Entry 7UOJ (electron microscopy, 4.02 A resolution (low resolution: residue-level contacts below are approximate; hydrogen-bond / salt-bridge calls are withheld)); this record covers chains G and A of the 18 polymer chains in the assembly.

[Chain G (and A)]
Molecule: Envelope glycoprotein gp120
From: Human immunodeficiency virus 1
Notes: chain A of this document is another copy of the same molecule, construct and numbering; everything in this record applies to it too
UniProtKB: Q2N0S6 (Q2N0S6_9HIV1); the construct lacks a stretch of the UniProt sequence and is renumbered around it, so the offset changes along the chain: 31-141 = UniProt 30-140; 150-185 = UniProt 141-176; 188-309 = UniProt 187-308; 312-321 = UniProt 309-318; 2 more segments
Amino-acid sequence (481 residues; numbered 31 to 513 plus 11 insertion-coded residues; 13 numbers in that range are skipped by the numbering (no residue carries them; nothing is unmodelled there); the number before each row is that of its first residue; a row labelled like 185A-185J holds insertion residues (185A, then the next letters in order)):
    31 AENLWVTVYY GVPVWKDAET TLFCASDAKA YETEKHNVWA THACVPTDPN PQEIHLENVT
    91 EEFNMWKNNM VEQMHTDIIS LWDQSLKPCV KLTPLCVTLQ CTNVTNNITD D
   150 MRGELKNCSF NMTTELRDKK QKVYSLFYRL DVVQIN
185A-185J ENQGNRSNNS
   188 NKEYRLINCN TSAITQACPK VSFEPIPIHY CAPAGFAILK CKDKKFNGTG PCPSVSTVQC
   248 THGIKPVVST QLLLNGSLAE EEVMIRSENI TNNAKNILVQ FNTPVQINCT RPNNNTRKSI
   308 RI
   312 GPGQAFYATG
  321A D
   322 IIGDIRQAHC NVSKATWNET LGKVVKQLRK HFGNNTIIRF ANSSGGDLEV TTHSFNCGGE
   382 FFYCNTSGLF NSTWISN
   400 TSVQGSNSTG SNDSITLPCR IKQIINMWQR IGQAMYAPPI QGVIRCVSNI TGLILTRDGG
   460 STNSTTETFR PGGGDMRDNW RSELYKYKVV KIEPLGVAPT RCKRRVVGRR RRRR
Not modelled in the structure: 185A-185J, 400-410, 506-513
Differences from the reference sequence: engineered mutation Asn332 (Thr330 in Q2N0S6), Cys501 (Ala498 in Q2N0S6); expression tag (509-513)
Cystine bridges: Cys54-Cys74, Cys119-Cys205, Cys126-Cys196, Cys131-Cys157, Cys218-Cys247, Cys228-Cys239, Cys296-Cys331, Cys378-Cys445, Cys385-Cys418
Covalent attachments: N-acetylglucosamine (NAG) linked to Asn88, Asn133, Asn156, Asn160, Asn197, Asn234, Asn262, Asn276, Asn295, Asn301, Asn339, Asn363, Asn386, Asn392, Asn448; glycan linked to Asn332

[Interface between chain G and chain A]
Pairs across the interface (10):
  Thr123(G) - Arg166(A)
  Cys126(G) - Leu165(A)
  Cys126(G) - Arg166(A)
  Thr128(G) - Leu165(A)
  Cys196(G) - Pro313(A)
  Asn197(G) - Glu164(A)
  Asn197(G) - Arg308(A)
  Asn197(G) - Gly314(A)
  Ser199(G) - Pro313(A)
  Ala200(G) - Pro313(A)
Interface residues without a listed pair, chain G (10 interface residues in all): Val127, Ile184, Thr198

[In short]
The interface between chain G and chain A involves 10 residues on one side and 6 on the other. Covalently
linked N-acetylglucosamine: at Asn88(G), Asn133(G), Asn156(G), Asn160(G), Asn197(G) and Asn234(G) and 9 more.
Both chains are Envelope glycoprotein gp120 (Human immunodeficiency virus 1). Entry 7UOJ (The CryoEM structure
of N49-P9.6-FR3 and PGT121 Fabs in complex with BG505 SOSIP.664) was determined by electron microscopy.
